Entry 8SMW (electron microscopy, 3.30 A resolution); this record covers chains G and I of the 12 polymer chains in the assembly.

[Chain G]
Name: Histone H2A type 1-B/E
From: Homo sapiens
UniProt: P04908 (H2A1B_HUMAN); residues 11-129 here correspond to UniProt positions 12-130 (UniProt number = residue number + 1)
Sequence (119 residues; row label = number of the first residue in the row):
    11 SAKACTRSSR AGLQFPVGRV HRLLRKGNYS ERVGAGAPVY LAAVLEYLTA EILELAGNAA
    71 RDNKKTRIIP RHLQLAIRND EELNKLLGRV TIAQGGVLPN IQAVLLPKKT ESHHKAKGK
Unresolved in the structure: 120-129
Differences from the reference sequence: engineered mutation Ser11 (Arg12 in P04908), Cys15 (Lys16 in P04908)

[Chain I]
Molecule: 147-nt DNA strand
From: Homo sapiens
Sequence (147 nucleotides; numbered -73 to 73; the number before each row is that of its first residue; numbers below 1 keep their minus sign (DA-73 is residue -73)):
   -73 ATCGAGAATC CCGGTGCCGA GGCCGCTCAA TTGGTCGTAG ACAGCTCTAG CACCGCTTAA
   -13 ACGCACGTAC GCGCTGTCCC CCGCGTTTTA ACCGCCAAGG GGATTACTCC CTAGTCTCCA
    47 GGCACGTGTC AGATATATAC ATCCGAT

[How chain G and chain I interact]
Pairs across the interface (12; chain G residue first):
  Arg29(G) with DC49(I), salt bridge to the phosphate
  Arg42(G) with DT38(I), sugar contact; DA39(I), phosphate contact
  Val43(G) with DT38(I), sugar contact; DA39(I), hydrogen bond to the phosphate
  Gly44(G) with DT38(I), phosphate contact
  Ala45(G) with DT38(I), hydrogen bond to the phosphate
  Lys75(G) with DG58(I), phosphate contact
  Thr76(G) with DA57(I), hydrogen bond to the phosphate; DG58(I), hydrogen bond to the phosphate
  Arg77(G) with DA57(I), sugar contact; DG58(I), phosphate contact
Interface residues without a listed pair, chain G (10 interface residues in all): Arg35, Glu41
Interface residues without a listed pair, chain I (7 interface residues in all): DG48, DA59

[Summary]
The interface between chain G and chain I involves 10 residues on one side and 7 on the other; the contacts
include 4 hydrogen bonds and 1 salt bridge. Polar pairs include Val43(G)-DA39(I), Ala45(G)-DT38(I) and
Thr76(G)-DA57(I).
Here chain G is Histone H2A type 1-B/E and chain I is a 147-nt DNA strand, both from Homo sapiens. Entry 8SMW
(Cryo-EM structure of the human nucleosome core particle in complex with RNF168 and UbcH5c~Ub (UbcH5c
chemically ...) was determined by electron microscopy (same publication as 8SMX, 8SMY, 8SMZ, 8SN0, 8SN1, 8SN2
and 3 further entries).
